Entry 2WFF (X-ray diffraction, 4.00 A resolution); this record covers chains 3 and 4 of the 4 polymer chains in the assembly.

[Chain 3]
Molecule: P1
Organism: Equine rhinitis a virus
Notes: fragment: capsid protein vp3, residues 311-536
Reference sequence: B9VV85 (B9VV85_9PICO); residues 1-226 here correspond to UniProt positions 311-536 (UniProt number = residue number + 310)
Chain sequence (226 residues; numbered 1 to 226; the number before each row is that of its first residue):
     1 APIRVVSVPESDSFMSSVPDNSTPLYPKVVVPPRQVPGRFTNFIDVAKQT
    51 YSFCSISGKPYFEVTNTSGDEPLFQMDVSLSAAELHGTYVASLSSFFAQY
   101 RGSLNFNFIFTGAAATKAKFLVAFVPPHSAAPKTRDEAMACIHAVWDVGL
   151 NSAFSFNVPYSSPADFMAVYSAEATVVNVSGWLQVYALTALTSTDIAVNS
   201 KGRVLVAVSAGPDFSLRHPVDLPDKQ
Construct notes: conflict K59 (Arg369 in B9VV85)

[Chain 4]
Molecule: P1
Organism: Equine rhinitis a virus
Notes: fragment: capsid protein vp4, residues 1-80
Reference sequence: B9VV85 (B9VV85_9PICO); residues 1-80 here = UniProt positions 1-80
Chain sequence (80 residues; each row starts with the number of its first residue):
     1 GAGTSTPTTGNQNMSGNSGSIVQNFYMQQYQNSIDADLGDNVISPEGQGS
    51 NTSSSTSSSQSSGLGGWFSSLLNLGTKLLA
Disordered / not traced: 1-15, 38-80

[Interface between chain 3 and chain 4]
Contacting residue pairs (30; chain 3 residue first):
  S17(3) - N17(4)
  V18(3) - N17(4)
  P19(3) - N17(4)
  P19(3) - S18(4)
  P19(3) - G19(4)
  P19(3) - S20(4)
  D20(3) - N17(4)
  D20(3) - S18(4)
  D20(3) - S20(4)
  D20(3) - V22(4)
  D20(3) - Q23(4)  hydrogen bond (side chain-backbone)
  N21(3) - S18(4)
  N21(3) - Q31(4)  hydrogen bond
  T23(3) - Y26(4)  hydrogen bond
  P24(3) - Y26(4)
  P24(3) - Y30(4)
  P24(3) - Q31(4)
  Y26(3) - Y30(4)
  P27(3) - Q29(4)
  P27(3) - Y30(4)  hydrophobic
  K28(3) - Q29(4)  hydrogen bond (backbone-backbone)
  K28(3) - Y30(4)  hydrogen bond
  V29(3) - S33(4)
  V29(3) - I34(4)
  V30(3) - I34(4)
  V30(3) - D35(4)
  V31(3) - S33(4)
  V31(3) - I34(4)  hydrogen bond (backbone-backbone)
  V31(3) - D35(4)
  R34(3) - D35(4)  salt bridge
Other interface residues (no listed pair), chain 3 (15 interface residues in all): S22
Other interface residues (no listed pair), chain 4 (14 interface residues in all): A36

[Overview]
Chain 3 and chain 4 form an interface of 15 and 14 residues respectively; the contacts include 6 hydrogen
bonds and 1 salt bridge. Polar pairs include R34(3)-D35(4), D20(3)-Q23(4) and N21(3)-Q31(4).
Chain 3 is P1 and chain 4 is P1, both from Equine rhinitis a virus; the structure, Equine Rhinitis A Virus,
was determined by X-ray diffraction together with 2WS9 from the same study.
